7NPV - chains B2 and D7 of the 24 polymer chains in the assembly; structure by electron microscopy, 6.66 A resolution (low resolution: residue-level contacts below are approximate; hydrogen-bond / salt-bridge calls are withheld).

Chain B2:
Molecule: ESX-5 secretion system ATPase EccB5
Source organism: Mycobacterium tuberculosis (strain ATCC 25618 / H37Rv)
Notes: EC 3.6.-.-
UniProtKB: P9WNQ9 (ECCB5_MYCTU); residues 1-506 here = UniProt positions 1-506
Sequence (506 residues; row label = number of the first residue in the row):
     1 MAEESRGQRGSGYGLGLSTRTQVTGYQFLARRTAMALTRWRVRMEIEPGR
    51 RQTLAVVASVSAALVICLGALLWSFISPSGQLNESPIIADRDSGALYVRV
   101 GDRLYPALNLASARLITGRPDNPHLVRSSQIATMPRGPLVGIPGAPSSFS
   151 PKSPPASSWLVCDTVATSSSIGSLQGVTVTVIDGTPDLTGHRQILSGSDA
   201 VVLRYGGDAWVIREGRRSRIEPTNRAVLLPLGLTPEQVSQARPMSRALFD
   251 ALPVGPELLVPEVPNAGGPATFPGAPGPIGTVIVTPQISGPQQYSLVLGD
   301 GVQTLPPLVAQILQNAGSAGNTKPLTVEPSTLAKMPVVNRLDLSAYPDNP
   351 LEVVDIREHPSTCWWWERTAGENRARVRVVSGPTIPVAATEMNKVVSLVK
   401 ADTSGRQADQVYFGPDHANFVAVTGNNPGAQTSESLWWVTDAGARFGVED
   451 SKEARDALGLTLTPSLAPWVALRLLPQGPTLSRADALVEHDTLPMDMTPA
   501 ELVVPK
Not modelled in the structure: 1-9, 84-506

Chain D7:
Molecule: ESX-5 secretion system protein EccD5
Source organism: Mycobacterium tuberculosis (strain ATCC 25618 / H37Rv)
UniProtKB: P9WNP9 (ECCD5_MYCTU); residue numbers follow UniProt; this construct covers 1-503
Sequence (503 residues; row label = number of the first residue in the row):
     1 MTAVADAPQADIEGVASPQAVVVGVMAGEGVQIGVLLDANAPVSVMTDPL
    51 LKVVNSRLRELGEAPLEATGRGRWALCLVDGAPLRATQSLTEQDVYDGDR
   101 LWIRFIADTERRSQVIEHISTAVASDLSKRFARIDPIVAVQVGASMVATG
   151 VVLATGVLGWWRWHHNTWLTTIYTAVIGVLVLAVAMLLLMRAKTDADRRV
   201 ADIMLMSAIMPVTVAAAAAPPGPVGSPQAVLGFGVLTVAAALALRFTGRR
   251 LGIYTTIVIIGALTMLAALARMVAATSAVTLLSSLLLICVVAYHAAPALS
   301 RRLAGIRLPVFPSATSRWVFEARPDLPTTVVVSGGSAPVLEGPSSVRDVL
   351 LQAERARSFLSGLLTGLGVMVVVCMTSLCDPHTGQRWLPLILAGFTSGFL
   401 LLRGRSYVDRWQSITLAGTAVIIAAAVCVRYALELSSPLAVSIVAAILVL
   451 LPAAGMAAAAHVPHTIYSPLFRKFVEWIEYLCLMPIFPLALWLMNVYAAI
   501 RYR
Not modelled in the structure: 1-18

Chain B2 / chain D7 interface:
Contacting residue pairs - 31 pairs, chain B2 then chain D7:
  Gln22(B2) with Phe311(D7); Ser313(D7)
  Tyr26(B2) with Arg301(D7); Leu308(D7)
  Leu29(B2) with Pro309(D7)
  Thr38(B2) with Ser406(D7); Tyr407(D7); Val408(D7)
  Arg39(B2) with Ser406(D7); Val408(D7)
  Arg51(B2) with Glu476(D7); Trp477(D7); Tyr480(D7)
  Gln52(B2) with His294(D7); Arg403(D7); Glu479(D7)
  Val56(B2) with His294(D7)
  Ser59(B2) with Leu483(D7); Met484(D7); Phe487(D7); Pro488(D7)
  Ala63(B2) with Leu491(D7)
  Ile66(B2) with Tyr497(D7)
  Ala70(B2) with Ile500(D7)
  Leu71(B2) with Ile500(D7)
  Trp73(B2) with Arg501(D7)
  Ser74(B2) with Ile500(D7); Arg503(D7)
  Phe75(B2) with Arg503(D7)
  Ser77(B2) with Arg501(D7)
  Ser79(B2) with Arg503(D7)
Other interface residues (no listed pair), chain B2 (29 interface residues in all): Ala30, Thr33, Ala34, Leu37, Trp40, Ala55, Val60, Ala62, Cys67, Gly80, Gln81
Other interface residues (no listed pair), chain D7 (27 interface residues in all): Pro297, Ala356, Arg405, Tyr502

In short:
29 residues of chain B2 face 27 of chain D7 across their interface.
Chain B2 is ESX-5 secretion system ATPase EccB5 and chain D7 is ESX-5 secretion system protein EccD5, both
from Mycobacterium tuberculosis (strain ATCC 25618 / H37Rv); the structure, MycP5-free ESX-5 inner membrane
complex, State II, was determined by electron microscopy, deposited together with 7NP7, 7NPR, 7NPU, 7NPS and
7NPT.
